4BPL - chains A and B; structure by X-ray diffraction, 2.30 A resolution.

== Chain A ==
Molecule: Importin subunit alpha-1A
Source organism: Oryza sativa
UniProt: Q71VM4 (IMA1A_ORYSJ); numbering as in UniProt (aligned over 73-526)
Chain sequence (454 residues; row label = number of the first residue in the row):
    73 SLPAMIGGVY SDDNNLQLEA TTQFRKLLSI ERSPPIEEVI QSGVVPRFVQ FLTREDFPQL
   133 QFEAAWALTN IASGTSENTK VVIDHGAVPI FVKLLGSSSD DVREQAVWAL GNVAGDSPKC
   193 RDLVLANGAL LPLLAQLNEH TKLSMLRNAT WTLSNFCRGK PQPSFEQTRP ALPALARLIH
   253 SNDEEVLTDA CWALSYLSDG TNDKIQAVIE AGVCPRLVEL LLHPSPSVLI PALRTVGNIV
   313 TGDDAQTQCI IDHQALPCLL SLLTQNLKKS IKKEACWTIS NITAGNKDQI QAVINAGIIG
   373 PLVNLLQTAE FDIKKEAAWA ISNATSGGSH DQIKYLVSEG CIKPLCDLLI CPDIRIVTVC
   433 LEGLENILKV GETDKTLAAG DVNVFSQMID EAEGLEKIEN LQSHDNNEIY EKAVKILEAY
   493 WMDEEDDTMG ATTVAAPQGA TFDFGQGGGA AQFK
Not modelled in the structure: 495-526

== Chain B ==
Molecule: Nucleoplasmin nls
Chain sequence (21 residues; each row starts with the number of its first residue):
   152 SAVKRPAATK KAGQAKKKKL D

== Interface between chain A and chain B ==
Pairs across the interface - 67 pairs, chain A then chain B:
  Leu-100(A) / Lys-169(B)
  Ser-101(A) / Lys-170(B)  hydrogen bond (side chain-backbone)
  Ser-101(A) / Leu-171(B)
  Ile-102(A) / Lys-169(B)
  Glu-103(A) / Lys-169(B)  hydrogen bond (backbone-side chain)
  Pro-106(A) / Lys-169(B)
  Phe-134(A) / Lys-170(B)
  Trp-138(A) / Lys-170(B)  hydrogen bond (side chain-backbone)
  Trp-138(A) / Leu-171(B)
  Trp-138(A) / Asp-172(B)
  Asn-142(A) / Lys-169(B)
  Asn-142(A) / Lys-170(B)  hydrogen bond (side chain-backbone)
  Ala-144(A) / Lys-167(B)
  Ser-145(A) / Lys-167(B)
  Ser-145(A) / Lys-168(B)
  Ser-145(A) / Lys-169(B)
  Gly-146(A) / Lys-167(B)  hydrogen bond (backbone-side chain)
  Thr-147(A) / Lys-167(B)
  Thr-151(A) / Lys-167(B)  hydrogen bond
  Gln-177(A) / Lys-170(B)  hydrogen bond
  Trp-180(A) / Lys-168(B)  hydrogen bond (side chain-backbone)
  Trp-180(A) / Lys-169(B)
  Trp-180(A) / Lys-170(B)
  Gly-183(A) / Ala-166(B)
  Asn-184(A) / Lys-167(B)
  Asn-184(A) / Lys-168(B)  hydrogen bond (side chain-backbone)
  Gly-187(A) / Ala-166(B)
  Asp-188(A) / Lys-167(B)  salt bridge
  Trp-223(A) / Gln-165(B)  hydrogen bond (side chain-backbone)
  Trp-223(A) / Ala-166(B)
  Trp-223(A) / Lys-167(B)
  Trp-223(A) / Lys-168(B)
  Asn-227(A) / Ala-166(B)  hydrogen bond (side chain-backbone)
  Arg-230(A) / Ala-163(B)
  Arg-230(A) / Gly-164(B)  hydrogen bond (side chain-backbone)
  Arg-230(A) / Gln-165(B)
  Arg-230(A) / Ala-166(B)
  Lys-232(A) / Lys-161(B)
  Trp-264(A) / Lys-162(B)
  Trp-264(A) / Ala-163(B)
  Trp-264(A) / Gly-164(B)
  Tyr-268(A) / Lys-162(B)
  Tyr-268(A) / Ala-163(B)
  Tyr-268(A) / Gly-164(B)  hydrogen bond (side chain-backbone)
  Arg-306(A) / Ala-158(B)
  Arg-306(A) / Thr-160(B)  hydrogen bond (side chain-backbone)
  Arg-306(A) / Lys-162(B)
  Val-312(A) / Lys-155(B)  hydrogen bond (backbone-side chain)
  Thr-313(A) / Lys-155(B)
  Thr-313(A) / Arg-156(B)
  Gly-314(A) / Lys-155(B)  hydrogen bond (backbone-side chain)
  Thr-319(A) / Lys-155(B)  hydrogen bond
  Glu-346(A) / Lys-162(B)
  Trp-349(A) / Arg-156(B)  hydrogen bond (side chain-backbone)
  Trp-349(A) / Pro-157(B)
  Trp-349(A) / Ala-158(B)
  Ser-352(A) / Arg-156(B)  hydrogen bond
  Asn-353(A) / Lys-155(B)  hydrogen bond (backbone-side chain)
  Asn-353(A) / Arg-156(B)  hydrogen bond (side chain-backbone)
  Ala-356(A) / Ala-153(B)  hydrophobic
  Ala-356(A) / Val-154(B)
  Ala-356(A) / Lys-155(B)
  Glu-388(A) / Arg-156(B)  salt bridge
  Trp-391(A) / Arg-156(B)
  Asn-395(A) / Ala-153(B)
  Ser-398(A) / Ser-152(B)
  Ser-398(A) / Ala-153(B)
Also at the interface, not in a pair above, chain A (46 interface residues in all): Thr-141, Ser-148, Ile-302, Asn-310, Ser-342, Gly-357, Arg-427

== Summary ==
46 residues of chain A and 20 residues of chain B are in contact, with 21 hydrogen bonds and 2 salt bridges.
Among the polar pairs are Asp-188(A)/Lys-167(B), Glu-388(A)/Arg-156(B) and Ser-101(A)/Lys-170(B).
Chain A is Importin subunit alpha-1A (Oryza sativa) and chain B is Nucleoplasmin nls; the structure, rice
importin_alpha in complex with nucleoplasmin NLS, was determined by X-ray diffraction (same publication as
4BQK).
